PDB entry 6FVW | electron microscopy, 4.50 A resolution (low resolution: residue-level contacts below are approximate; hydrogen-bond / salt-bridge calls are withheld) | chains H and I of the 47 polymer chains in the assembly

== Chain H ==
Molecule: 26S proteasome regulatory subunit 7 homolog
Organism: Saccharomyces cerevisiae (strain ATCC 204508 / S288c)
UniProt: P33299 (PRS7_YEAST); residue numbers follow UniProt; this construct covers 42-467
Amino-acid sequence (426 residues; each row starts with the number of its first residue):
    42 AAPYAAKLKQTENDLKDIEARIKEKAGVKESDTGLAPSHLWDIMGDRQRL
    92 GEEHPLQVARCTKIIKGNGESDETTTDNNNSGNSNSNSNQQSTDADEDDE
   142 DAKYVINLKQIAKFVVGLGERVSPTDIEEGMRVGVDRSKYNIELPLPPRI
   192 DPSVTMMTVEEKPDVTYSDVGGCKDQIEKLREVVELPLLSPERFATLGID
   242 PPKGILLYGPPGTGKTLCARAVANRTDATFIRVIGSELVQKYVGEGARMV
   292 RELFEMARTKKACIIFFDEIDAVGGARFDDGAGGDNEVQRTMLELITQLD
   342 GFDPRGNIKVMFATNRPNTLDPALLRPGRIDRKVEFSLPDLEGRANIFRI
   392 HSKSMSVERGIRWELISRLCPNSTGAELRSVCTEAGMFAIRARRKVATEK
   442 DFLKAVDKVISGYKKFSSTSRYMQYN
Bound ions: Mg2+: T257 (together with ATP)
Ligand contacts:
  - ATP (adenosine-5'-triphosphate), molecule 1: D210, G212, P251, P252, G253, T254, G255, K256, T257, L258, R261, E310, N356, I388, H392, G416, A417, R420
  - ATP, molecule 2: R367, P368, R370
Curated features (UniProtKB/Swiss-Prot):
  - binding site (ATP): G250 to T257
  - modified residue (Phosphoserine): S164, S231

== Chain I ==
Molecule: 26S proteasome regulatory subunit 4 homolog
Organism: Saccharomyces cerevisiae (strain ATCC 204508 / S288c)
UniProt: P40327 (PRS4_YEAST); residue numbers follow UniProt; this construct covers 53-437
Amino-acid sequence (385 residues; each row starts with the number of its first residue):
    53 TRCKLKLLRMERIKDHLLLEEEFVSNSEILKPFEKKQEEEKKQLEEIRGN
   103 PLSIGTLEEIIDDDHAIVTSPTMPDYYVSILSFVDKELLEPGCSVLLHHK
   153 TMSIVGVLQDDADPMVSVMKMDKSPTESYSDIGGLESQIQEIKESVELPL
   203 THPELYEEMGIKPPKGVILYGAPGTGKTLLAKAVANQTSATFLRIVGSEL
   253 IQKYLGDGPRLCRQIFKVAGENAPSIVFIDEIDAIGTKRYDSNSGGEREI
   303 QRTMLELLNQLDGFDDRGDVKVIMATNKIETLDPALIRPGRIDRKILFEN
   353 PDLSTKKKILGIHTSKMNLSEDVNLETLVTTKDDLSGADIQAMCTEAGLL
   403 ALRERRMQVTAEDFKQAKERVMKNKVEENLEGLYL
Bound ions: Mg2+: T230 (together with ATP)
Ligand contacts:
  - ATP (adenosine-5'-triphosphate), molecule 1: D183, I184, G185, A224, P225, G226, T227, G228, K229, T230, L231, D282, E283, A327, T328, N329, I361, H365, G389, A390, Q393
  - ATP, molecule 2: D314, A337, R340, P341, R343
Curated features (UniProtKB/Swiss-Prot):
  - binding site (ATP): G223 to T230
  - cross-link (Glycyl lysine isopeptide (Lys-Gly)): K234 (interchain with G-Cter in ubiquitin), K255 (interchain with G-Cter in ubiquitin), K290 (interchain with G-Cter in ubiquitin)
  - mutagenesis: K229 (K229Q: 73% loss of ATPase activity)
From the paper describing this entry:
  - mutagenesis - R407C: unchanged growth

== Chain H / chain I interface ==
Residue-residue contacts (160):
  P44(H) - T53(I)
  Y45(H) - K56(I)
  K48(H) - T53(I)
  K48(H) - K56(I)
  Q51(H) - L60(I)
  Q51(H) - R64(I)
  D55(H) - R64(I)
  D55(H) - H68(I)
  D58(H) - H68(I)
  D58(H) - L71(I)
  I59(H) - D67(I)
  A61(H) - L71(I)
  R62(H) - D67(I)
  R62(H) - L71(I)
  E65(H) - F75(I)
  E65(H) - N78(I)
  K66(H) - E74(I)
  V69(H) - N78(I)
  V69(H) - I81(I)
  E71(H) - F85(I)
  E71(H) - Q89(I)
  E71(H) - K93(I)
  S72(H) - K93(I)
  T74(H) - R100(I)
  T74(H) - F135(I)
  T74(H) - V136(I)
  G75(H) - F135(I)
  G75(H) - V136(I)
  L76(H) - F135(I)
  L76(H) - D137(I)
  S79(H) - F135(I)
  S79(H) - D137(I)
  H80(H) - E91(I)
  H80(H) - Q95(I)
  H80(H) - F135(I)
  W82(H) - I132(I)
  W82(H) - S134(I)
  W82(H) - D137(I)
  D83(H) - Q95(I)
  D83(H) - I99(I)
  D83(H) - S134(I)
  D83(H) - F135(I)
  G86(H) - L133(I)
  D87(H) - Q95(I)
  D87(H) - I99(I)
  Q89(H) - S131(I)
  Q89(H) - L133(I)
  R90(H) - E98(I)
  R90(H) - I99(I)
  R90(H) - H150(I)
  R90(H) - K152(I)
  R90(H) - T153(I)
  L91(H) - K152(I)
  E93(H) - T153(I)
  H95(H) - S131(I)
  H95(H) - T153(I)
  H95(H) - M154(I)
  H95(H) - S155(I)
  P96(H) - Y128(I)
  P96(H) - Y129(I)
  P96(H) - T153(I)
  P96(H) - M154(I)
  L97(H) - Y128(I)
  L97(H) - Y129(I)
  Q98(H) - P126(I)
  Q98(H) - D127(I)
  Q98(H) - Y128(I)
  V99(H) - I119(I)
  V99(H) - D127(I)
  V99(H) - Y128(I)
  V99(H) - Y129(I)
  K150(H) - M125(I)
  K150(H) - P126(I)
  K150(H) - D127(I)
  Q151(H) - M125(I)
  I152(H) - M125(I)
  R173(H) - E110(I)
  R173(H) - I119(I)
  R178(H) - K152(I)
  L187(H) - Y129(I)
  P188(H) - I113(I)
  I191(H) - E110(I)
  P193(H) - E111(I)
  S194(H) - E110(I)
  M198(H) - P143(I)
  P252(H) - P336(I)
  P252(H) - A337(I)
  P252(H) - R340(I)
  G253(H) - R340(I)
  R261(H) - F316(I)
  R273(H) - F316(I)
  I275(H) - L307(I)
  I275(H) - E308(I)
  I275(H) - N311(I)
  I275(H) - F316(I)
  S277(H) - R265(I)
  S277(H) - R304(I)
  S277(H) - L307(I)
  S277(H) - E308(I)
  E278(H) - R265(I)
  V280(H) - R304(I)
  Q281(H) - R262(I)
  Q281(H) - R265(I)
  K282(H) - L257(I)
  K282(H) - R262(I)
  Y283(H) - R262(I)
  D309(H) - N311(I)
  D309(H) - F316(I)
  E310(H) - L307(I)
  E310(H) - L310(I)
  E310(H) - R343(I)
  D312(H) - Q303(I)
  D312(H) - L307(I)
  A313(H) - R304(I)
  A313(H) - L307(I)
  F319(H) - E299(I)
  D321(H) - S294(I)
  D321(H) - N295(I)
  G322(H) - E299(I)
  A323(H) - S296(I)
  A323(H) - R300(I)
  G324(H) - L257(I)
  G324(H) - R300(I)
  D326(H) - E299(I)
  E328(H) - L257(I)
  N356(H) - A337(I)
  R357(H) - Q303(I)
  S395(H) - G212(I)
  M396(H) - M211(I)
  S397(H) - M211(I)
  A417(H) - P341(I)
  E418(H) - P341(I)
  R420(H) - I213(I)
  R420(H) - K214(I)
  S421(H) - P341(I)
  S421(H) - D345(I)
  T424(H) - I213(I)
  T424(H) - K214(I)
  E425(H) - D345(I)
  E425(H) - R346(I)
  M428(H) - E196(I)
  M428(H) - Y208(I)
  M428(H) - P216(I)
  M428(H) - R346(I)
  A430(H) - M211(I)
  I431(H) - L207(I)
  I431(H) - Y208(I)
  R432(H) - Q192(I)
  R432(H) - E196(I)
  R432(H) - R346(I)
  K436(H) - E210(I)
  K449(H) - E193(I)
  K449(H) - R346(I)
  V450(H) - K347(I)
  G453(H) - Y222(I)
  Y454(H) - I339(I)
  Y454(H) - R340(I)
  K456(H) - Y222(I)
  K456(H) - L349(I)
  F457(H) - Y222(I)
Other interface residues (no listed pair), chain H (103 interface residues in all): T52, A77, I84, M197, E201, P204, T257, G276, V284, I311, G325, V329, C423, G427, R435, V437
Other interface residues (no listed pair), chain I (95 interface residues in all): L57, E63, L70, L82, E92, D116, L140, V159, L160, G258, P261, T289, G297, M306, D314, D317, I331
The authors on this interface:
  - pairs named by the authors: R273(H)-F316(I)

== Overview ==
103 residues of chain H face 95 of chain I across their interface. The authors report a contact between
R273(H) and F316(I). One ATP molecule is bound between chain H and chain I. Ligands of chain H: ATP. Bound to
chain I: ATP. The paper reports that R407C of chain I leaves growth unchanged.
Chain H is 26S proteasome regulatory subunit 7 homolog and chain I is 26S proteasome regulatory subunit 4
homolog, both from Saccharomyces cerevisiae (strain ATCC 204508 / S288c); the structure, 26S proteasome, s4
state, was determined by electron microscopy (same publication as 6FVT, 6FVU, 6FVV, 6FVX and 6FVY).
